8H9L - chains D and G of the 9 polymer chains in the assembly; structure by electron microscopy, 2.61 A resolution.

== Chain D ==
Molecule: ATP synthase subunit beta, mitochondrial
Source organism: Homo sapiens
Notes: EC 7.1.2.2
UniProt: P06576 (ATPB_HUMAN); residues 1-482 here correspond to UniProt positions 48-529 (UniProt number = residue number + 47)
Chain sequence (482 residues; numbered 1 to 482; the number before each row is that of its first residue):
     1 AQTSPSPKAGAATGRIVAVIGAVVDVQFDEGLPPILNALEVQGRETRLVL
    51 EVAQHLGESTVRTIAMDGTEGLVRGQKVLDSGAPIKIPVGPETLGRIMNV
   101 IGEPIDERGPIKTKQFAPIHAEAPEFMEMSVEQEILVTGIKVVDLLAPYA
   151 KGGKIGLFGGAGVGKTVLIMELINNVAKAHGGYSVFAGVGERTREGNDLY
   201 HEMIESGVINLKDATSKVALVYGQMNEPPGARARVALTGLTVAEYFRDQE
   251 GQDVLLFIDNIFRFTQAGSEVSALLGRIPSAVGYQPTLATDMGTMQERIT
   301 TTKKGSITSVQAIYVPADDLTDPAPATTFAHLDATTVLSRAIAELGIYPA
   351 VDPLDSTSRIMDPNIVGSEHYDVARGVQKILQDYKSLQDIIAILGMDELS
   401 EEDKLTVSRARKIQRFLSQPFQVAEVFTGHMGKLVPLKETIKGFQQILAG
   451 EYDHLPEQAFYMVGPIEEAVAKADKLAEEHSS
Unresolved in the structure: 1-10, 481-482
Swiss-Prot annotation at these positions:
  - binding site (ADP): Gly-162, Val-163, Gly-164, Lys-165, Thr-166, Val-167
  - binding site (ATP): Gly-162, Gly-164, Lys-165, Thr-166, Val-167, Arg-192
  - binding site (phosphate): Gly-162, Val-163, Gly-164, Lys-165, Thr-166
  - binding site (Mg(2+)): Thr-166, Glu-191
  - modified residue: Lys-77 (N6-acetyllysine), Lys-86 (N6-acetyllysine), Lys-114 (N6-acetyllysine), Lys-151 (N6-acetyllysine), Lys-212 (N6-acetyllysine), Lys-217 (N6-acetyllysine), Thr-265 (Phosphothreonine), Ser-368 (Phosphoserine), Lys-379 (N6-acetyllysine), Ser-386 (Phosphoserine), Lys-433 (N6-acetyllysine), Lys-438 (N6-acetyllysine), Lys-475 (N6-acetyllysine), Ser-482 (Phosphoserine)
  - glycosylation: Ser-59 (O-linked (GlcNAc) serine)
Ion coordination: Mg2+: Thr-166 (together with ADP)
Ligand contacts: ADP (adenosine-5'-diphosphate): Gly-160, Ala-161, Gly-162, Val-163, Gly-164, Lys-165, Thr-166, Val-167, Glu-195, Tyr-348, Phe-421, Ala-424, Phe-427, Thr-428

== Chain G ==
Molecule: ATP synthase subunit gamma, mitochondrial
Source organism: Homo sapiens
UniProt: P36542 (ATPG_HUMAN); residues 1-273 here correspond to UniProt positions 26-298 (UniProt number = residue number + 25)
Chain sequence (273 residues; each row starts with the number of its first residue):
     1 ATLKDITRRLKSIKNIQKITKSMKMVAAAKYARAERELKPARIYGLGSLA
    51 LYEKADIKGPEDKKKHLLIGVSSDRGLCGAIHSSIAKQMKSEVATLTAAG
   101 KEVMLVGIGDKIRGILYRTHSDQFLVAFKEVGRKPPTFGDASVIALELLN
   151 SGYEFDEGSIIFNKFRSVISYKTEEKPIFSLNTVASADSMSIYDDIDADV
   201 LQNYQEYNLANIIYYSLKESTTSEQSARMTAMDNASKNASEMIDKLTLTF
   251 NRTRQAVITKELIEIISGAAALD
Unresolved in the structure: 1, 33-222, 273

== Interface between chain D and chain G ==
Contacting residue pairs - 15 pairs, chain D then chain G:
  Ile-278(D) / Ala-269(G)  hydrophobic
  Ile-278(D) / Leu-272(G)  hydrophobic
  Pro-279(D) / Ile-265(G)
  Ser-280(D) / Ile-265(G)
  Ala-281(D) / Glu-261(G)
  Val-282(D) / Glu-261(G)  hydrogen bond (backbone-side chain)
  Asp-319(D) / Lys-4(G)  salt bridge
  Asp-389(D) / Asn-15(G)  hydrogen bond
  Asp-389(D) / Ile-19(G)
  Ile-390(D) / Ile-19(G)
  Ile-393(D) / Ile-16(G)  hydrophobic
  Ile-393(D) / Ile-19(G)  hydrophobic
  Ile-393(D) / Met-23(G)  hydrophobic
  Leu-394(D) / Ile-19(G)  hydrophobic
  Leu-394(D) / Met-23(G)  hydrophobic
Interface residues without a listed pair, chain D (14 interface residues in all): Ala-273, Gly-276, Arg-277, Gly-283
Interface residues without a listed pair, chain G (11 interface residues in all): Thr-20, Gly-268

== In short ==
Chain D and chain G form an interface of 14 and 11 residues respectively; the contacts include 2 hydrogen
bonds and 1 salt bridge. Polar contacts include Asp-319(D)/Lys-4(G), Val-282(D)/Glu-261(G) and
Asp-389(D)/Asn-15(G). Chain D binds ADP.
Chain D is ATP synthase subunit beta, mitochondrial and chain G is ATP synthase subunit gamma, mitochondrial,
both from Homo sapiens; the structure, Human ATP synthase F1 domain, state 3a, was determined by electron
microscopy, deposited together with 8H9E, 8H9I and 8H9P.
